PDB entry 7RE1 | electron microscopy, 2.91 A resolution | chains A and B of the 8 polymer chains in the assembly

Chain A:
Protein: RNA-directed RNA polymerase
Source organism: Severe acute respiratory syndrome coronavirus 2
Notes: EC 2.7.7.48
UniProt: P0DTD1 (R1AB_SARS2); residues 1-932 here correspond to UniProt positions 4393-5324 (UniProt number = residue number + 4392)
Amino-acid sequence (932 residues; row label = number of the first residue in the row):
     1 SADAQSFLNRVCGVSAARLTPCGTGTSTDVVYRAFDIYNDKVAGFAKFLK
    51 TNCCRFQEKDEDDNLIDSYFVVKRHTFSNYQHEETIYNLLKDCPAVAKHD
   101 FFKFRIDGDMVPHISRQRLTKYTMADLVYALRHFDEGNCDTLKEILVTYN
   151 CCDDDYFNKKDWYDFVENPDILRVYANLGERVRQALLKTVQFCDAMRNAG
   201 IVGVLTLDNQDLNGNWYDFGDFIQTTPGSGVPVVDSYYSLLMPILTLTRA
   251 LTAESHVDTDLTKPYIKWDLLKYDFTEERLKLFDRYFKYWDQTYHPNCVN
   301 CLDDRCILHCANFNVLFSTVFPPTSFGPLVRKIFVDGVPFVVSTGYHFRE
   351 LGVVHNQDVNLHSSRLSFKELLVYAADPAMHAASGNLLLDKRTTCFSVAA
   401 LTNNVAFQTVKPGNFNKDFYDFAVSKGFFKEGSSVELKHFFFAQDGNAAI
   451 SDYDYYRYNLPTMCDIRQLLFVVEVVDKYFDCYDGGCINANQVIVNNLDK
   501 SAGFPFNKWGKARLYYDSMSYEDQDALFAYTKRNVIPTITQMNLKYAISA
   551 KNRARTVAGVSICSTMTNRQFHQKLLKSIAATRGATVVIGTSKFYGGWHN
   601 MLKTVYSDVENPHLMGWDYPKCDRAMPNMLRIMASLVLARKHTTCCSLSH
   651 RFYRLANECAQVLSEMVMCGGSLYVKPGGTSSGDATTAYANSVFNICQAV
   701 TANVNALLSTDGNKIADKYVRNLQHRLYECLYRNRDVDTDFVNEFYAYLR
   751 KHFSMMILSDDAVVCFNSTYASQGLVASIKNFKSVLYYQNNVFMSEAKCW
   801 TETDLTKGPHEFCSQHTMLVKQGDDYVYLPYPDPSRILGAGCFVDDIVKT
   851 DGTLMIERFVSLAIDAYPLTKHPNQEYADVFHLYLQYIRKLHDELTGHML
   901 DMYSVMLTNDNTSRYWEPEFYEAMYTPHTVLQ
Disordered / not traced: 1-2, 930-932
Metal / ion sites: Mg2+: Asn209, Asp218 (together with ADP); Zn2+ site 1: His295, Cys301, Cys306, Cys310; Zn2+ site 2: Cys487, His642, Cys645, Cys646
Small-molecule neighbours:
  - chapso (1N7), molecule 1: Arg197, Gly230, Val231, Lys288, Tyr289, Trp290, Asp291
  - chapso (1N7), molecule 2: Val202, Gly203, Val204, Asp221, Ile223, Val233
  - chapso (1N7), molecule 3: Tyr903, Ser904, Val905
  - ADP: Phe35, Lys50, Asn52, Cys53, Lys73, Arg74, His75, Asn79, Glu83, Arg116, Asp208, Asn209, Tyr217, Asp218, Gly220
UniProt features mapped onto this chain:
  - region: Lys545 to Arg555 (Interaction with RMP Remdesivir), Thr582 to Pro620 (RdRp Palm N-ter)
  - active site: Ser759, Asp760, Asp761
  - binding site (Mn(2+)): Asn209, Asp218
  - binding site (Zn(2+)): His295, Cys301, Cys306, Cys310, Cys487, His642, Cys645, Cys646
  - site: Gln932 (Cleavage)

Chain B:
Protein: Non-structural protein 8
Source organism: Severe acute respiratory syndrome coronavirus 2
UniProt: P0DTD1 (R1AB_SARS2); residues 1-198 here correspond to UniProt positions 3943-4140 (UniProt number = residue number + 3942)
Amino-acid sequence (199 residues; numbered 0 to 198; the number before each row is that of its first residue; numbering starts at 0):
     0 MAIASEFSSLPSYAAFATAQEAYEQAVANGDSEVVLKKLKKSLNVAKSEF
    50 DRDAAMQRKLEKMADQAMTQMYKQARSEDKRAKVTSAMQTMLFTMLRKLD
   100 NDALNNIINNARDGCVPLNIIPLTTAAKLMVVIPDYNTYKNTCDGTTFTY
   150 ASALWEIQQVVDADSKIVQLSEISMDNSPNLAWPLIVTALRANSAVKLQ
Disordered / not traced: 0-5, 192-198
Construct notes: initiating methionine (0)
UniProt features mapped onto this chain:
  - site: Gln198 (Cleavage)

Interface between chain A and chain B:
Residue-residue contacts (107; chain A residue first):
  Leu270(A) - Ile119(B)
  Leu270(A) - Thr123(B)
  Leu271(A) - Ile106(B)
  Leu271(A) - Asn109(B)
  Leu271(A) - Val115(B)  hydrophobic
  Leu271(A) - Pro116(B)
  Leu271(A) - Ile119(B)  hydrophobic
  Tyr273(A) - Asp112(B)
  Tyr273(A) - Cys114(B)
  Tyr273(A) - Pro116(B)  hydrophobic
  Pro323(A) - Asn118(B)
  Thr324(A) - Pro116(B)
  Thr324(A) - Asn118(B)
  Thr324(A) - Ile119(B)
  Phe326(A) - Asn118(B)
  Pro328(A) - Pro116(B)
  Pro328(A) - Leu117(B)  hydrogen bond (backbone-backbone)
  Leu329(A) - Cys114(B)  hydrophobic
  Leu329(A) - Val115(B)
  Val330(A) - Gly113(B)
  Val330(A) - Cys114(B)  hydrogen bond (backbone-side chain)
  Val330(A) - Val115(B)  hydrogen bond (backbone-backbone)
  Val330(A) - Leu117(B)  hydrophobic
  Val330(A) - Ile120(B)  hydrophobic
  Arg331(A) - Asp112(B)  salt bridge
  Arg331(A) - Gly113(B)
  Arg331(A) - Cys114(B)
  Lys332(A) - Asn104(B)  hydrogen bond
  Lys332(A) - Ile107(B)
  Val338(A) - Phe92(B)  hydrophobic
  Val338(A) - Leu95(B)  hydrophobic
  Pro339(A) - Leu95(B)
  Phe340(A) - Leu91(B)  hydrophobic
  Phe340(A) - Leu95(B)  hydrophobic
  Val341(A) - Leu98(B)  hydrophobic
  Thr344(A) - Cys114(B)  hydrogen bond
  Phe368(A) - Arg80(B)
  Phe368(A) - Val83(B)  hydrophobic
  Phe368(A) - Thr84(B)
  Phe368(A) - Met87(B)  hydrophobic
  Leu371(A) - Thr84(B)
  Leu371(A) - Met87(B)  hydrophobic
  Leu371(A) - Gln88(B)
  Leu371(A) - Leu91(B)  hydrophobic
  Leu372(A) - Met87(B)  hydrophobic
  Tyr374(A) - Leu91(B)
  Ala375(A) - Met90(B)  hydrophobic
  Pro378(A) - Leu117(B)
  Ala379(A) - Leu117(B)
  Met380(A) - Leu91(B)
  Met380(A) - Met94(B)  hydrophobic
  Met380(A) - Leu95(B)  hydrophobic
  His381(A) - Met94(B)  hydrogen bond
  Ala382(A) - Leu117(B)  hydrophobic
  Ala382(A) - Pro121(B)
  Ala383(A) - Leu98(B)
  Ala383(A) - Ile120(B)  hydrophobic
  Ser384(A) - Met94(B)
  Ser384(A) - Lys97(B)
  Asn386(A) - Lys127(B)
  Asn386(A) - Met129(B)
  Leu387(A) - Pro121(B)  hydrophobic
  Leu387(A) - Leu122(B)  hydrophobic
  Leu387(A) - Ala125(B)
  Leu387(A) - Lys127(B)  hydrogen bond (backbone-backbone)
  Leu387(A) - Leu128(B)
  Leu387(A) - Met129(B)  hydrogen bond (backbone-backbone)
  Leu387(A) - Tyr149(B)  hydrophobic
  Leu387(A) - Trp154(B)  hydrophobic
  Leu388(A) - Met129(B)
  Leu389(A) - Leu128(B)
  Leu389(A) - Met129(B)  hydrogen bond (backbone-backbone)
  Leu389(A) - Val130(B)
  Leu389(A) - Val131(B)  hydrogen bond (backbone-backbone)
  Leu389(A) - Thr141(B)
  Leu389(A) - Tyr149(B)  hydrophobic
  Asp390(A) - Val131(B)
  Lys391(A) - Val131(B)  hydrogen bond (backbone-backbone)
  Lys391(A) - Pro133(B)
  Lys391(A) - Thr137(B)
  Arg392(A) - Val131(B)
  Phe396(A) - Asn118(B)
  Ala400(A) - Met129(B)  hydrophobic
  Thr402(A) - Met129(B)
  Asn403(A) - Lys127(B)
  Asn403(A) - Met129(B)
  Asn404(A) - Met129(B)
  Val405(A) - Met129(B)  hydrophobic
  Val405(A) - Val131(B)  hydrophobic
  Val405(A) - Ile185(B)  hydrophobic
  Phe407(A) - Ala162(B)
  Phe407(A) - Pro183(B)  hydrophobic
  Phe407(A) - Ile185(B)  hydrophobic
  Asn447(A) - Pro183(B)
  Lys508(A) - Met90(B)
  Trp509(A) - Val83(B)  hydrophobic
  Trp509(A) - Ala86(B)
  Trp509(A) - Met87(B)  hydrophobic
  Trp509(A) - Met90(B)  hydrophobic
  Leu514(A) - Lys79(B)
  Leu514(A) - Val83(B)  hydrophobic
  Tyr515(A) - Val83(B)
  Ser518(A) - Arg80(B)  hydrogen bond (backbone-side chain)
  Asp523(A) - Arg80(B)  salt bridge
  Met666(A) - Leu117(B)  hydrophobic
  Met666(A) - Asn118(B)
  Val675(A) - Asn118(B)
Interface residues without a listed pair, chain A (61 interface residues in all): Lys272, Ser325, Asp336, His355, Gly385, Val398, Ala399, Pro505, Phe506, Asp517
Interface residues without a listed pair, chain B (48 interface residues in all): Lys72, Ser76, Ala110, Trp182

Summary:
61 residues of chain A and 48 residues of chain B are in contact, with 12 hydrogen bonds and 2 salt bridges.
Among the polar pairs are Arg331(A)-Asp112(B), Asp523(A)-Arg80(B) and Val330(A)-Cys114(B). Bound to chain A:
ADP and 3 copies of chapso.
Chain A is RNA-directed RNA polymerase and chain B is Non-structural protein 8, both from Severe acute
respiratory syndrome coronavirus 2; the structure, SARS-CoV-2 replication-transcription complex bound to nsp13
helicase - nsp13(2)-RTC (composite), was determined by electron microscopy (same publication as 7RDX, 7RDY,
7RDZ, 7RE0, 7RE2 and 7RE3).
